PDB entry 4WN2 | X-ray diffraction, 1.95 A resolution | chains A and D

[Chain A]
Protein: Xyloside xylosyltransferase 1
From: Mus musculus
Notes: EC 2.4.2.-
UniProt: Q3U4G3 (XXLT1_MOUSE); residues 87-392 here = UniProt positions 87-392
Sequence (306 residues; row label = number of the first residue in the row):
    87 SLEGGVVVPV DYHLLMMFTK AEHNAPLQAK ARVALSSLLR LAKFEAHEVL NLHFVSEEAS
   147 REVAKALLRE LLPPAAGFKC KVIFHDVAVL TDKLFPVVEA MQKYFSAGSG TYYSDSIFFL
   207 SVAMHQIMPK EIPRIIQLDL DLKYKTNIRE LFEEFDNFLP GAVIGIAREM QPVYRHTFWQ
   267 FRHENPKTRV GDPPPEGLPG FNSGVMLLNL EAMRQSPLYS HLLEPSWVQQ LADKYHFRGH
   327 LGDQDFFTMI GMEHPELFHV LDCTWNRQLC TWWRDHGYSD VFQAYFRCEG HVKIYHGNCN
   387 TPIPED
Unresolved in the structure: 87-92, 392
Disulfides: C349-C374, C356-C385
Metal / ion sites: Mn2+: D225, D227, H382 (together with UDP)
Ligand contacts: UDP: M103, F104, T105, K106, N110, L113, K116, D225, L226, D227, H382, N384, C385
Curated features (UniProtKB/Swiss-Prot):
  - region: H262 to W265 (Interaction with target proteins)
  - binding site (UDP-alpha-D-xylose): M103 to T105, L226, S289, L327, Q330
  - binding site (Mn(2+)): D225, D227, H382
  - binding site (a glycoprotein): Q330, W359, N384
  - mutagenesis: D225 (D225N: No effect on enzyme activity), E255 (E255A: Abolishes enzyme activity), Q257 (Q257A: Reduces enzyme activity), H262 (H262A: Reduces enzyme activity), W265 (W265A: Slightly reduces enzyme activity), Q266 (Q266K: No effect on enzyme activity), S289 (S289A: Slightly reduces enzyme activity), D319 (D319N: No significant effect on enzyme activity), R324 (R324S: Reduces enzyme activity), G325 (G325S: Strongly reduces enzyme activity), H326 (H326A: Abolishes enzyme activity), D329 (D329A: Increases enzyme activity), 4 further mutagenesis entries in UniProt
Reported in the primary citation:
  - mutagenesis - H262A, W265A: decreased catalytic activity with Coagulation factor IX (chain D)
  - mutagenesis - Q330A, W359A: abolished catalytic activity
  - mutagenesis - E255A, Q257A, S289A, H326A, W358A, N384A: decreased catalytic activity
  - mutagenesis - D225N: unchanged catalytic activity
  - mutagenesis - D329A: increased catalytic activity
  - disease-associated variants - Q266K, D319N: unchanged catalytic activity
  - disease-associated variants - R324S, G325S: decreased catalytic activity

[Chain D]
Protein: Coagulation factor IX
From: Homo sapiens
Notes: EC 3.4.21.22
UniProt: P00740 (FA9_HUMAN); residues 46-84 here correspond to UniProt positions 92-130 (UniProt number = residue number + 46)
Sequence (50 residues; each row starts with the number of its first residue):
    43 MDIVDGDQCE SNPCLNGGSC KDDINSYECW CPFGFEGKNC ELLEHHHHHH
Unresolved in the structure: 43-49, 85-92
Sequence notes: initiating methionine (43); expression tag (44-45, 85-92)
Disulfides: C51-C62, C56-C71, C73-C82
Glycans and other covalent adducts: glycan linked to S53
Curated features (UniProtKB/Swiss-Prot):
  - binding site (Ca(2+)): D47, G48, Q50, D64, D65
  - modified residue: D64 (3R: -3-hydroxyaspartate), S68 (Phosphoserine)
  - glycosylation: S53 (O-linked (Glc...) serine), S61 (O-linked (Fuc...) serine)
Reported in the primary citation:
  - post-translational modification sites: S61 (citing earlier work)

[Interface between chain A and chain D]
Residue-residue contacts (20):
  A193(A) - C51(D)  hydrophobic
  A193(A) - C62(D)  hydrophobic
  H262(A) - N54(D)  hydrogen bond (side chain-backbone)
  H262(A) - P55(D)
  H262(A) - C56(D)  hydrogen bond (side chain-backbone)
  H262(A) - L57(D)
  W265(A) - L57(D)
  W265(A) - W72(D)  hydrophobic
  R324(A) - S61(D)
  G325(A) - S61(D)  hydrogen bond (backbone-side chain)
  H326(A) - C51(D)  hydrogen bond (side chain-backbone)
  H326(A) - S53(D)
  H326(A) - S61(D)
  W358(A) - E52(D)
  W358(A) - S53(D)
  W359(A) - S53(D)
  H362(A) - P74(D)
  G363(A) - P74(D)
  G363(A) - F77(D)
  Y364(A) - L57(D)
Other interface residues (no listed pair), chain A (14 interface residues in all): S192, G194, D361
Other interface residues (no listed pair), chain D (13 interface residues in all): Q50

[Overview]
14 residues of chain A and 13 residues of chain D are in contact, with 4 hydrogen bonds. Among the polar pairs
are H262(A)-N54(D), H262(A)-C56(D) and G325(A)-S61(D). Chain A binds UDP. From the paper: E255A, Q257A and
S289A of chain A, among others, reduce catalytic activity; a modification site at S61(D); 16 substitutions
were tested in all.
Here chain A is Xyloside xylosyltransferase 1 (Mus musculus) and chain D is Coagulation factor IX (Homo
sapiens). Entry 4WN2 (Crystal structure of mouse Xyloside xylosyltransferase 1 complexed with manganese,
product ligand and UDP (Product complex ...) was determined by X-ray diffraction together with 4WM0, 4WMA,
4WMB, 4WMI and 4WMK from the same study.
